Entry 5LAI (X-ray diffraction, 2.50 A resolution); this record covers chains R and S of the 28 polymer chains in the assembly.

[Chain R]
Molecule: Proteasome subunit alpha type-5
From: Saccharomyces cerevisiae (strain ATCC 204508 / S288c)
Notes: EC 3.4.25.1
UniProtKB: P32379 (PSA5_YEAST); residues -7 to 252 here correspond to UniProt positions 1-260 (UniProt number = residue number + 8)
Amino-acid sequence (260 residues; row label = number of the first residue in the row; numbers below 1 keep their minus sign (Met-7 is residue -7)):
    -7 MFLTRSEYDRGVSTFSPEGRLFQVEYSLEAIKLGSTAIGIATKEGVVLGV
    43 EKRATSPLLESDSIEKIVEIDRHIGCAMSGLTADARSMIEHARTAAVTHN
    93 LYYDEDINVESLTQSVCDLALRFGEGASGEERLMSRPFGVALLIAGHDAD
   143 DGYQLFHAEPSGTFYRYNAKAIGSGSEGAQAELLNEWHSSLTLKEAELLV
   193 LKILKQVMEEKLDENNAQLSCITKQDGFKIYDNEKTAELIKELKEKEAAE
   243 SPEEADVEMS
Disordered / not traced: -7 to 0, 118-124, 243-252

[Chain S]
Molecule: Proteasome subunit alpha type-6
From: Saccharomyces cerevisiae (strain ATCC 204508 / S288c)
Notes: EC 3.4.25.1
UniProtKB: P40302 (PSA6_YEAST); residues 0-233 here correspond to UniProt positions 1-234 (UniProt number = residue number + 1)
Amino-acid sequence (234 residues; numbered 0 to 233; the number before each row is that of its first residue; numbering starts at 0):
     0 MFRNNYDGDTVTFSPTGRLFQVEYALEAIKQGSVTVGLRSNTHAVLVALK
    50 RNADELSSYQKKIIKCDEHMGLSLAGLAPDARVLSNYLRQQCNYSSLVFN
   100 RKLAVERAGHLLCDKAQKNTQSYGGRPYGVGLLIIGYDKSGAHLLEFQPS
   150 GNVTELYGTAIGARSQGAKTYLERTLDTFIKIDGNPDELIKAGVEAISQS
   200 LRDESLTVDNLSIAIVGKDTPFTIYDGEAVAKYI
Disordered / not traced: 0-2
Curated features (UniProtKB/Swiss-Prot):
  - modified residue: Ser13 (Phosphoserine)
  - cross-link: Lys190 (Glycyl lysine isopeptide (Lys-Gly) (interchain with G-Cter in ubiquitin))

[Chain R / chain S interface]
Pairs across the interface (45; chain R residue first):
  Arg2(R) - Gly7(S)
  Gly3(R) - Gly7(S)
  Ser5(R) - Gly123(S)
  Ser5(R) - Arg125(S)
  Thr6(R) - Gly7(S)  hydrogen bond (side chain-backbone)
  Thr6(R) - Gln20(S)
  Phe7(R) - Gln20(S)  hydrogen bond (backbone-side chain)
  Phe7(R) - Tyr23(S)
  Phe7(R) - Ala24(S)  hydrophobic
  Phe7(R) - Arg125(S)
  Phe7(R) - Pro126(S)
  Phe7(R) - Gly128(S)
  Ser8(R) - Tyr23(S)
  Pro9(R) - Tyr23(S)  hydrophobic
  Pro9(R) - Glu26(S)
  Glu10(R) - Glu26(S)
  Glu10(R) - Gln30(S)  hydrogen bond (backbone-side chain)
  Gly11(R) - Tyr23(S)
  Gly11(R) - Ala27(S)
  Leu13(R) - Arg125(S)
  Gln106(R) - Arg81(S)  hydrogen bond
  Asp110(R) - Arg81(S)  salt bridge
  Leu113(R) - Pro78(S)  hydrophobic
  Leu113(R) - Asp79(S)
  Leu113(R) - Arg125(S)
  Ser153(R) - Pro78(S)
  Gly154(R) - Pro78(S)
  Thr155(R) - Gln59(S)
  Phe156(R) - Gln59(S)
  Tyr157(R) - Arg50(S)  hydrogen bond (side chain-backbone)
  Tyr157(R) - Ala52(S)
  Tyr157(R) - Ser57(S)
  Tyr157(R) - Gln59(S)
  Arg158(R) - Ser56(S)
  Arg158(R) - Ser57(S)  hydrogen bond (backbone-backbone)
  Tyr159(R) - Ala52(S)
  Tyr159(R) - Asp53(S)
  Tyr159(R) - Leu55(S)
  Tyr159(R) - Ser56(S)
  Asn160(R) - Leu55(S)  hydrogen bond (backbone-backbone)
  Ala161(R) - Leu55(S)
  Gln172(R) - Asp53(S)  hydrogen bond
  Gln172(R) - Leu55(S)
  Leu176(R) - Glu54(S)
  Leu176(R) - Leu55(S)  hydrophobic
Interface residues without a listed pair, chain R (27 interface residues in all): Glu117, Leu175, Trp179
Interface residues without a listed pair, chain S (26 interface residues in all): Asp6, Asn51, Leu76, Tyr127

[Overview]
Chain R and chain S form an interface of 27 and 26 residues respectively, with 8 hydrogen bonds and 1 salt
bridge. Among the polar pairs are Asp110(R)-Arg81(S), Thr6(R)-Gly7(S) and Phe7(R)-Gln20(S).
Chain R is Proteasome subunit alpha type-5 and chain S is Proteasome subunit alpha type-6, both from
Saccharomyces cerevisiae (strain ATCC 204508 / S288c); the structure, Ligand-induced aziridine-formation at
the yeast proteasomal subunit beta5 by sulfonate esters, was determined by X-ray diffraction, deposited
together with 5LAJ.
